Entry 7YM8 (electron microscopy, 2.92 A resolution); this record covers chains B and A of the 3 polymer chains in the assembly.

# Chain B
Protein: miniGsq
Organism: Homo sapiens
Sequence (246 residues; numbered -17 to 228; the number before each row is that of its first residue; numbers below 1 keep their minus sign (Met-17 is residue -17)):
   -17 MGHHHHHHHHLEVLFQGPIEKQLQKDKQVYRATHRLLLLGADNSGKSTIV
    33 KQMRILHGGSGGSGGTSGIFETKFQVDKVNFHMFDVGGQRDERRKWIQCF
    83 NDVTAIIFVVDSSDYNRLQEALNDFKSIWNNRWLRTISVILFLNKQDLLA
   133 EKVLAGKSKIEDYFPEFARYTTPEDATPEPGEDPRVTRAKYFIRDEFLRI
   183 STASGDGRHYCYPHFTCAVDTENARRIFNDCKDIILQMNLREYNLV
Disordered / not traced: -17 to 13, 36-50, 136-166

# Chain A
Protein: alpha1A adrenergic receptor
Organism: Homo sapiens
Sequence (480 residues; each row starts with the number of its first residue; note: 47 numbers in that range are skipped by the numbering (no residue carries them; nothing is unmodelled there); a row labelled like 214A-214Z holds insertion residues (214A, then the next letters in order); numbers below 1 keep their minus sign (Met-23 is residue -23)):
   -23 MKTIIALSYIFCLVFADYKDDDDAMVFLSGQASDSSQCTQPPAPVQISKA
    27 ILLGVILGGLILFGVLGNILVILSVACHRHLHSVTHYYIVNLAVADLLLT
    77 STVLPFSAIFEVLGYWAFGRVFCNIWAAVDVLCCTASIMGLCIISIDRYI
   127 GVSYPLRYPTIVTQRRGLMALLCVWALSLVISIGPLFGWRQPAPEDETIC
   177 QINEEPGYVLFSALGSFYLPLAIILVMYCRVYVVAKRE
214A-214Z SRGLKSGLNIFEMLRIDEGGGSGGDE
215A-215Z AEKLFNQDVDAAVRGILRNAKLKPVY
216A-216Z DSLDAVRRAALINMVFQMGETGVAGF
217A-217Z TNSLRMLQQKRWDEAAVNLAKSRWYN
218A-218U QTPNRAKRVITTFRTGTWDAY
   262 LKFSREKKAAKTLGIVVGCFVLCWLPFFLVMPIGSFFPDFKPSETVFKIV
   312 FWLGYLNSCINPIIYPCSSQEFKKAFQNVLRIQCLCRKQSSKHALGYTLH
   362 PPSQAVEGQHHHHHHHH
Disordered / not traced: -23 to 23, 214A-214Z, 215A-215Z, 216A-216Z, 217A-217Z, 218A-218U, 342-378
Disulfide bonds: Cys99-Cys176
Small-molecule neighbours: Oxymetazoline (J5C): Asp106, Val107, Cys110, Thr111, Ile178, Asn179, Tyr184, Val185, Ser188, Trp285, Phe288, Phe289, Met292, Phe312, Gly315, Tyr316
Reported in the primary citation:
  - conformationally variable residues (side-chain flip): Ile114, Arg124, Pro196, Trp285, Asn322, Tyr326
  - contacts within the chain: Arg124-Tyr204 (hydrogen bond), Arg124-Tyr326
  - binding site for Oxymetazoline: Asp106, Cys110, Asn179, Tyr184, Val185, Ser188, Trp285, Phe288, Met292, Phe312, Tyr316
  - mutagenesis - V185A, M292L, F312A, F312N: decreased binding to Oxymetazoline (citing earlier work)
  - mutagenesis - V185A, M292L: unchanged binding to noradrenaline (citing earlier work)
  - mutagenesis - F312A, F312N: unchanged binding to adrenaline (citing earlier work)

# How chain B and chain A interact
Pairs across the interface - 36 pairs, chain B then chain A:
  Ala14(B) - Thr136(A)
  His16(B) - Leu132(A)
  Phe63(B) - Leu132(A)  hydrophobic
  Phe210(B) - Leu132(A)  hydrophobic
  Cys213(B) - Leu132(A)
  Lys214(B) - Pro131(A)
  Lys214(B) - Leu132(A)
  Ile217(B) - Pro131(A)
  Ile217(B) - Leu132(A)  hydrophobic
  Leu218(B) - Val128(A)
  Leu218(B) - Pro131(A)  hydrophobic
  Leu218(B) - Glu214(A)
  Gln219(B) - Arg213(A)  hydrogen bond
  Asn221(B) - Gly127(A)  hydrogen bond (side chain-backbone)
  Leu222(B) - Arg213(A)
  Arg223(B) - Gln331(A)
  Glu224(B) - Ser329(A)
  Glu224(B) - Ser330(A)
  Glu224(B) - Gln331(A)
  Tyr225(B) - Arg124(A)
  Tyr225(B) - Val128(A)  hydrophobic
  Tyr225(B) - Ser329(A)
  Asn226(B) - Lys269(A)
  Asn226(B) - Thr273(A)  hydrogen bond (backbone-side chain)
  Asn226(B) - Cys328(A)  hydrogen bond (side chain-backbone)
  Asn226(B) - Ser329(A)
  Asn226(B) - Ser330(A)
  Asn226(B) - Gln331(A)  hydrogen bond
  Asn226(B) - Lys334(A)
  Leu227(B) - Val207(A)  hydrophobic
  Leu227(B) - Lys269(A)
  Leu227(B) - Ala270(A)
  Leu227(B) - Thr273(A)
  Leu227(B) - Leu274(A)  hydrophobic
  Val228(B) - Arg213(A)
  Val228(B) - Lys269(A)
Interface residues without a listed pair, chain B (20 interface residues in all): Asp59, Val61, Tyr192
Interface residues without a listed pair, chain A (25 interface residues in all): Thr61, His62, Ser129, Arg133, Pro135, Val210, Ala211
The authors on this interface:
  - interface residues, chain A: Gly127(A), Arg213(A), Thr273(A), Cys328(A), Ser330(A), Gln331(A)

# Summary
20 residues of chain B and 25 residues of chain A are in contact, with 5 hydrogen bonds. Polar contacts
include Gln219(B)-Arg213(A), Asn221(B)-Gly127(A) and Asn226(B)-Thr273(A). From the paper: a binding site for
Oxymetazoline at Asp106(A), Cys110(A) and Asn179(A) among others; V185A, M292L and F312A of chain A, among
others, reduce binding to Oxymetazoline.
Chain B is miniGsq and chain A is alpha1A adrenergic receptor, both from Homo sapiens; the structure, Cryo-EM
structure of Nb29-alpha1AAR-miniGsq complex bound to oxymetazoline, was determined by electron microscopy
together with 7YMH and 7YMJ from the same study.
